4CXU - chain A; structure by X-ray diffraction, 2.03 A resolution.

[Chain A]
Name: Arylsulfatase
Source organism: Pseudomonas aeruginosa
Notes: EC 3.1.6.1
UniProt: U6AIT1 (U6AIT1_PSEAI); residues 1-536 here = UniProt positions 1-536
Chain sequence (536 residues; row label = number of the first residue in the row):
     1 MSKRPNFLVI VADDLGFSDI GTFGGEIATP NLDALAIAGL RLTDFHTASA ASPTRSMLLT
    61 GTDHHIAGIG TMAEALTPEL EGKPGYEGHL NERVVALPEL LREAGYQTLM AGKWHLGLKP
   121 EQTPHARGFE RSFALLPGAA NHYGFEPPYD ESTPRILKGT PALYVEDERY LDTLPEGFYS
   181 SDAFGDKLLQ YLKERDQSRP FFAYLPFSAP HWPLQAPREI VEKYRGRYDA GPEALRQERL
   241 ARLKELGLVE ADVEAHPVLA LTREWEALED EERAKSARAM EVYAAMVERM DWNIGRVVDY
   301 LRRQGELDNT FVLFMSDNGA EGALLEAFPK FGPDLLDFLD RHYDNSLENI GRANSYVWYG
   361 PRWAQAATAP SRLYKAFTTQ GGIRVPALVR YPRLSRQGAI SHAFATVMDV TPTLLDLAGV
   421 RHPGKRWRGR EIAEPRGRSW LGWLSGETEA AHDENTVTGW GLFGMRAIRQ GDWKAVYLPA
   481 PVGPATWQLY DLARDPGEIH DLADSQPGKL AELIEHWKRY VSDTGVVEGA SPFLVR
Not modelled in the structure: 1-2, 77-84, 528-536
Sequence notes: engineered mutation T22 (Ala in U6AIT1), A50 (Thr in U6AIT1), A134 (Ser in U6AIT1), D337 (Gly in U6AIT1), G461 (Glu in U6AIT1), D523 (Glu in U6AIT1)
Modified / non-standard residues: A51 (3,3-dihydroxy l-alanine; DDZ)
Bound ions: Ca2+: D13, D14, A51, D317, N318
Residues lining bound ligands: 3-bromophenyl hydrogen (S)-phenylphosphonate (62Y): D14, A50, A51, M72, E74, K113, H115, G138, A139, T160, H211, W212, E321, A323, L325, F331, K375, A376, F463

[Summary]
Chain A binds 3-bromophenyl hydrogen (S)-phenylphosphonate. D13, D14, A51, D317 and N318 coordinate Ca2+.
Chain A is Arylsulfatase (Pseudomonas aeruginosa); the structure, G4 mutant of PAS, arylsulfatase from
Pseudomonas Aeruginosa, in complex with 3-Br-Phenolphenylphosphonate, was determined by X-ray diffraction
together with 5AJ9, 4CXS, 4CYR, 4CYS and 4CXK from the same study.
